Entry 2J88 (X-ray diffraction, 2.60 A resolution); this record covers chains H and L of the 3 polymer chains in the assembly.

[Chain H]
Molecule: FAB
Source organism: Mus musculus
Notes: antibody fragment or engineered binder
Sequence (191 residues; each row starts with the number of its first residue; note: 1 number in that range is skipped by the numbering (no residue carries it; nothing is unmodelled there); a row labelled like 35A-35B holds insertion residues (35A, then the next letters in order)):
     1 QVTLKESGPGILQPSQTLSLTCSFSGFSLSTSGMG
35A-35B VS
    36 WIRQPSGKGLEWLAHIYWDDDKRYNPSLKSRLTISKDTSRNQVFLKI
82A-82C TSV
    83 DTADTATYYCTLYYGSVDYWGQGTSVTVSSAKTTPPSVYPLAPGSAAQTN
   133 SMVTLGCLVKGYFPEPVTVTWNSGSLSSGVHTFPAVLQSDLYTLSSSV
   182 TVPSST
Not modelled in the structure: 1, 122-137, 157-162, 182-187
Disulfide bonds: Cys22-Cys92

[Chain L]
Molecule: FAB
Source organism: Mus musculus
Notes: antibody fragment or engineered binder
Sequence (213 residues; numbered 1 to 214; 1 number in that range is skipped by the numbering (no residue carries it; nothing is unmodelled there); the number before each row is that of its first residue):
     1 DIQMTQSPASLSASVGETVTITCRASENIYSYLTWYQQKQGKSPQLLVYN
    51 AKTLAEGVPSRFSGSGSGTQFSLKISSLQPEDFGNYYCQHHYGT
    96 RTFGGGTRLEIKRADAAPTVSIFPPSSEQLTSGGASVVCFLNNFYPKDIN
   146 VKWKIDGSERQNGVLNSWTDQDSKDSTYSMSSTLTLTKDEYERHNSYTCE
   196 ATHKTSTSPIVKSFNRNEC
Not modelled in the structure: 119-131, 150-157, 168-169, 187-192, 206-214
Disulfide bonds: Cys23-Cys88, Cys134-Cys194

[Interface between chain H and chain L]
Pairs across the interface (42):
  Ser35B(H) with Arg96(L)
  Ile37(H) with Phe98(L), hydrophobic
  Gln39(H) with Gln38(L), hydrogen bond; Tyr87(L)
  Lys43(H) with Tyr87(L)
  Gly44(H) with Tyr87(L)
  Leu45(H) with Pro44(L), hydrophobic; Phe98(L), hydrophobic
  Trp47(H) with Thr94(L); Arg96(L); Phe98(L)
  His50(H) with Arg96(L)
  Tyr52(H) with Arg96(L)
  Arg58(H) with Gly93(L)
  Tyr59(H) with Thr94(L)
  Pro61(H) with Asp1(L); Thr94(L)
  Tyr91(H) with Ser43(L)
  Tyr95(H) with Tyr36(L)
  Ser98(H) with Leu46(L); Tyr49(L)
  Asp100(H) with Tyr36(L), hydrogen bond; Leu46(L)
  Trp102(H) with Tyr36(L), hydrophobic; Ser43(L); Pro44(L), hydrophobic
  Leu140(H) with Val133(L), hydrophobic
  His163(H) with Asn137(L), hydrogen bond; Asn138(L), hydrogen bond; Ser174(L), hydrogen bond
  Phe165(H) with Phe135(L), hydrophobic; Asn137(L); Thr164(L); Ser174(L); Met175(L); Ser176(L)
  Pro166(H) with Ser162(L), hydrogen bond (backbone-side chain); Trp163(L)
  Ser177(H) with Phe135(L)
  Ser178(H) with Phe135(L)
  Ser179(H) with Phe135(L); Asn137(L)
Also at the interface, not in a pair above, chain H (30 interface residues in all): Glu46, Asn60, Gly103, Gly138, Thr164, Gln170
Also at the interface, not in a pair above, chain L (25 interface residues in all): Gln89, Thr97, Thr180

[Summary]
Chain H and chain L form an interface of 30 and 25 residues respectively; the contacts include 6 hydrogen
bonds. Among the polar pairs are Gln39(H)-Gln38(L), Asp100(H)-Tyr36(L) and His163(H)-Asn137(L).
Chain H is FAB and chain L is FAB, both from Mus musculus; the structure, Hyaluronidase in complex with a
monoclonal IgG Fab fragment, was determined by X-ray diffraction.
